7WPQ - chains B and E of the 8 polymer chains in the assembly; structure by electron microscopy, 3.27 A resolution.

[Chain B (and E)]
Molecule: von Willebrand antigen 2
Organism: Homo sapiens
Notes: fragment: D1D2 domain; chain E of this document is another copy of the same molecule, construct and numbering; everything in this record applies to it too
Reference sequence: P04275 (VWF_HUMAN); residues 23-763 here = UniProt positions 23-763
Chain sequence (741 residues; each row starts with the number of its first residue):
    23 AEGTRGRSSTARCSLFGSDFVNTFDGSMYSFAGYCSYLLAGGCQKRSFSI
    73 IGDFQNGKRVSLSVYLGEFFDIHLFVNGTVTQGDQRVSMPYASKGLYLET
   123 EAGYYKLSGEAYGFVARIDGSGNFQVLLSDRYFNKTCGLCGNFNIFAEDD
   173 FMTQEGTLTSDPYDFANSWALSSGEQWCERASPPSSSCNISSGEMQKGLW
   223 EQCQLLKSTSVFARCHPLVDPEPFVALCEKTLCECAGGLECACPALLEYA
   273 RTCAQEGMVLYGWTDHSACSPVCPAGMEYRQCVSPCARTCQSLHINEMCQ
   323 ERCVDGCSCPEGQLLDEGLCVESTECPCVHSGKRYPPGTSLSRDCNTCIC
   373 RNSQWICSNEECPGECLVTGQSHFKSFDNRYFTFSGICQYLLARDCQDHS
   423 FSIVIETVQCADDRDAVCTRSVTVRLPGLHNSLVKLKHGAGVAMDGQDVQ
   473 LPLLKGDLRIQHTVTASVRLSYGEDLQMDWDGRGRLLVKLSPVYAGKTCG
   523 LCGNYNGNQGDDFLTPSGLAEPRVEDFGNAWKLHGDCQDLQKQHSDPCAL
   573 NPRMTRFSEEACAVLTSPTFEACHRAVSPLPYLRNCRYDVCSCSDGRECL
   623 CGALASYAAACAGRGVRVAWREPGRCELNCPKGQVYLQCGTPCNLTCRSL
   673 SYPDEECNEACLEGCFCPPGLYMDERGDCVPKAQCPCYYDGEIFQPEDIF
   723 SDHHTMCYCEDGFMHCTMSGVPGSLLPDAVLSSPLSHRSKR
Disordered / not traced: 23-29, 741-763
Disulfides: Cys35-Cys162, Cys57-Cys200, Cys65-Cys159, Cys210-Cys255, Cys225-Cys250, Cys237-Cys275, Cys257-Cys263, Cys265-Cys291, Cys295-Cys329, Cys304-Cys325, Cys308-Cys321, Cys312-Cys348, Cys331-Cys342, Cys350-Cys372, Cys367-Cys384, Cys370-Cys379, Cys388-Cys524, Cys410-Cys559, Cys418-Cys521, Cys432-Cys440, Cys570-Cys613, Cys584-Cys608, Cys595-Cys633, Cys615-Cys621, Cys623-Cys648, Cys652-Cys687, Cys661-Cys683, Cys665-Cys679, Cys669-Cys707, Cys689-Cys701, Cys709-Cys731, Cys729-Cys738
Covalent attachments: N-acetylglucosamine (NAG) linked to Asn99, Asn156
Bound ions: Ca2+ site 1: Asp47, Asn164, Asn166, Phe168, Asp172; Ca2+ site 2: Asp400, Asn528, Asn530, Asp533, Asp534
UniProt features mapped onto this chain:
  - glycosylation (N-linked (GlcNAc...) asparagine): Asn99, Asn156, Asn211, Asn666
  - natural variant: Arg273 (R273W: In VWD1 and VWD3), Trp377 (W377C: In VWD3), Asn528 (N528S: In VWD2), Gly550 (G550R: In VWD2)
From the paper describing this entry:
  - self-association interface (contacts with another copy of this molecule); pairs are residue here / residue on that copy: His460-Asp720, His460-Phe716 (cation-pi contact)
  - mutagenesis - Y87S: decreased binding to D'D3 monomer
  - mutagenesis - Y87S: unchanged binding to another copy of this molecule

[How chain B and chain E interact]
Residue-residue contacts (47; chain B residue first):
  Ile409(B) - His725(E)  hydrogen bond (backbone-side chain)
  Val430(B) - Phe722(E)  hydrophobic
  Val430(B) - Ser723(E)
  Val430(B) - Asp724(E)
  Gln431(B) - Phe722(E)
  Gln431(B) - Ser723(E)  hydrogen bond (backbone-backbone)
  Cys432(B) - Ile721(E)
  Ala433(B) - Ile721(E)
  Asp434(B) - Ile721(E)
  Arg442(B) - Glu714(E)  salt bridge
  Arg442(B) - Phe722(E)
  Lys459(B) - Asp712(E)
  Lys459(B) - Gly713(E)  hydrogen bond (side chain-backbone)
  Lys459(B) - Glu714(E)
  His460(B) - Glu714(E)
  His460(B) - Ile715(E)
  His460(B) - Phe716(E)
  Gln469(B) - Leu475(E)
  Asp470(B) - Val471(E)
  Asp470(B) - Gln472(E)
  Val471(B) - Asp470(E)
  Val471(B) - Gln472(E)  hydrogen bond (backbone-side chain)
  Gln472(B) - Asp470(E)
  Gln472(B) - Val471(E)  hydrogen bond (side chain-backbone)
  Gln472(B) - Gln472(E)
  Leu475(B) - Gln469(E)
  Arg505(B) - Asp720(E)  salt bridge
  Gln560(B) - His725(E)  hydrogen bond
  Asp712(B) - Lys459(E)
  Gly713(B) - Lys459(E)  hydrogen bond (backbone-side chain)
  Glu714(B) - Arg442(E)
  Glu714(B) - Lys459(E)
  Glu714(B) - His460(E)
  Ile715(B) - His460(E)
  Phe716(B) - His460(E)
  Asp720(B) - Arg505(E)  salt bridge
  Ile721(B) - Cys432(E)
  Ile721(B) - Ala433(E)
  Ile721(B) - Asp434(E)
  Phe722(B) - Val430(E)  hydrophobic
  Phe722(B) - Gln431(E)
  Phe722(B) - Arg442(E)
  Ser723(B) - Val430(E)
  Ser723(B) - Gln431(E)  hydrogen bond (backbone-backbone)
  Asp724(B) - Val430(E)
  His725(B) - Ile409(E)  hydrogen bond (side chain-backbone)
  His725(B) - Gln560(E)  hydrogen bond
Interface residues without a listed pair, chain B (34 interface residues in all): Glu428, Ser443, Gly461, Met466, Leu473, Ser616, Gln717
Interface residues without a listed pair, chain E (33 interface residues in all): Glu428, Ser443, Gly461, Leu473, Ser616, Gln717

[In short]
The interface between chain B and chain E involves 34 residues on one side and 33 on the other; the contacts
include 10 hydrogen bonds and 3 salt bridges. Polar contacts include Arg442(B)-Glu714(E), Arg505(B)-Asp720(E)
and Ile409(B)-His725(E). The paper reports that Y87S of chain B reduces binding to D'D3 monomer; a
self-association interface involving His460(B).
Chain B and chain E are both von Willebrand antigen 2 (Homo sapiens); the structure, Cryo-EM structure of VWF
D'D3 dimer complexed with D1D2 at 3.27 angstron resolution (2 units), was determined by electron microscopy,
deposited together with 7WPP, 7WPR, 7WPS and 7WQT.
